PDB entry 3FKI | X-ray diffraction, 3.88 A resolution | chains A and B of the 12 polymer chains in the assembly

# Chain A
Protein: DNA-directed RNA polymerase II subunit RPB1
Organism: Saccharomyces cerevisiae
Notes: EC 2.7.7.6
UniProtKB: P04050 (RPB1_YEAST); numbering as in UniProt (aligned over 1-1733)
Amino-acid sequence (1733 residues; row label = number of the first residue in the row):
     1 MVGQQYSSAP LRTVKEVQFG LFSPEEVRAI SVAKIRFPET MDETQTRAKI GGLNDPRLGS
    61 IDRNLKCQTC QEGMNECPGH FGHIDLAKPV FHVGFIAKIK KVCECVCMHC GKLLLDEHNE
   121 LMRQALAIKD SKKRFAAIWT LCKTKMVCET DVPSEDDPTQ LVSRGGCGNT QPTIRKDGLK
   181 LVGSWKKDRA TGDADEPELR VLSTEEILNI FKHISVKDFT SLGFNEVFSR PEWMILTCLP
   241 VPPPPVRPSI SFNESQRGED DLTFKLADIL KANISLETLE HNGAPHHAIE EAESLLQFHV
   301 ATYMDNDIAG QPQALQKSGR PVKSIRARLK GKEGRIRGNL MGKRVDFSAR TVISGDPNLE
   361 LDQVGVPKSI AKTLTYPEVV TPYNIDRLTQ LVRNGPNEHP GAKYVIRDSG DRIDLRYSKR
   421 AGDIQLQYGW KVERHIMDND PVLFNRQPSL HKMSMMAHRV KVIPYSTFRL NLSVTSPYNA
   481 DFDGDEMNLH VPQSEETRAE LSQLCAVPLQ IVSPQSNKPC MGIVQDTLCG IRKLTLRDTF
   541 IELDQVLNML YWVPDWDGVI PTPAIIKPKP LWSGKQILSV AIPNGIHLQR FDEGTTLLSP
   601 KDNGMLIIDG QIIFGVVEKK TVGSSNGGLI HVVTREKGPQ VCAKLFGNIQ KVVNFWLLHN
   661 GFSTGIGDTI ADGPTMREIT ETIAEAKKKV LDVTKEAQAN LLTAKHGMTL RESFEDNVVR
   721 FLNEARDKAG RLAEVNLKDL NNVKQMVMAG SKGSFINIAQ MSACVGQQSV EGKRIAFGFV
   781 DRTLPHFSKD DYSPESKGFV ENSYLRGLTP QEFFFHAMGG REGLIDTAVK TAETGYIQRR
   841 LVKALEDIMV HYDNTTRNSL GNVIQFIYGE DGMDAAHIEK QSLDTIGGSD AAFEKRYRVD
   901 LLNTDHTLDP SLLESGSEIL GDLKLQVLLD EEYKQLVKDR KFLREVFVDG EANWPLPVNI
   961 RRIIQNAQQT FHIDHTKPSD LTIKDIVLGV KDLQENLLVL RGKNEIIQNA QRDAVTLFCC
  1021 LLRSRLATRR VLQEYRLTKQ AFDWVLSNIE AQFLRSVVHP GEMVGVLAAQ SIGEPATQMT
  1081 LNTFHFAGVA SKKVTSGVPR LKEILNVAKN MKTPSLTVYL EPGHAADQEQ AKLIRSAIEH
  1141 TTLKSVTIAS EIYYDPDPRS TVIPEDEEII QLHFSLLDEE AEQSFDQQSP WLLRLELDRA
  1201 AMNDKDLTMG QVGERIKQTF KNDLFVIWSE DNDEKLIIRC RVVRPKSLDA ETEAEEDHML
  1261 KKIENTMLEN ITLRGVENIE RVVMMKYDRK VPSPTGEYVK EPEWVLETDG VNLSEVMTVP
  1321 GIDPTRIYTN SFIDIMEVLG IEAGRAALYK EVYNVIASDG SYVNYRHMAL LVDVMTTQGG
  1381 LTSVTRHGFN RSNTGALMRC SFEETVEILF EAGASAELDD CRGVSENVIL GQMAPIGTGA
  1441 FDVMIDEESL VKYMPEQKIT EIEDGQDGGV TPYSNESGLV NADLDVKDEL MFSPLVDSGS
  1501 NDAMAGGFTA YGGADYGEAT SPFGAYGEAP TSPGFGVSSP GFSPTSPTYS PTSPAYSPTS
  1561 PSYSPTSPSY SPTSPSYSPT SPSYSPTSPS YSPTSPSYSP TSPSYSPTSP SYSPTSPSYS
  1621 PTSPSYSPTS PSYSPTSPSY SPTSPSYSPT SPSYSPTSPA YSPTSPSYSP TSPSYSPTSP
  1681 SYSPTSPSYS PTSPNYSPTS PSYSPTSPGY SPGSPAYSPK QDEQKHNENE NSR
Disordered / not traced: 1, 1082-1090, 1176-1184, 1246-1253, 1455-1733
Ion coordination: Zn2+ site 1: Cys67, Cys70, Cys77; Zn2+ site 2: Cys110, Cys148
Small-molecule neighbours: Mg2+ (MG): Asp481, Asp483, Asp485
Curated features (UniProtKB/Swiss-Prot):
  - region: Pro248 to Asp260 (Lid loop), Asn306 to Lys323 (Rudder loop), Pro810 to Glu822 (Bridging helix)
  - binding site (Zn(2+)): Cys67, Cys70, Cys77, His80, Cys107, Cys110, Cys148, Cys167
  - binding site (Mg(2+)): Asp481, Asp483, Asp485
  - modified residue: Thr1471 (Phosphothreonine)
  - cross-link (Glycyl lysine isopeptide (Lys-Gly)): Lys695 (interchain with G-Cter in ubiquitin), Lys1246 (interchain with G-Cter in ubiquitin), Lys1350 (interchain with G-Cter in ubiquitin)
  - natural variant: Ser1653 to Pro1659 (deletion: In strain: A364A)
  - mutagenesis: Lys1246 (K1246R: Impairs ubiquitination during transcription stress)

# Chain B
Protein: DNA-directed RNA polymerase II subunit RPB2
Organism: Saccharomyces cerevisiae
Notes: EC 2.7.7.6
UniProtKB: P08518 (RPB2_YEAST); residue numbers follow UniProt; this construct covers 1-1224
Amino-acid sequence (1224 residues; row label = number of the first residue in the row):
     1 MSDLANSEKY YDEDPYGFED ESAPITAEDS WAVISAFFRE KGLVSQQLDS FNQFVDYTLQ
    61 DIICEDSTLI LEQLAQHTTE SDNISRKYEI SFGKIYVTKP MVNESDGVTH ALYPQEARLR
   121 NLTYSSGLFV DVKKRTYEAI DVPGRELKYE LIAEESEDDS ESGKVFIGRL PIMLRSKNCY
   181 LSEATESDLY KLKECPFDMG GYFIINGSEK VLIAQERSAG NIVQVFKKAA PSPISHVAEI
   241 RSALEKGSRF ISTLQVKLYG REGSSARTIK ATLPYIKQDI PIVIIFRALG IIPDGEILEH
   301 ICYDVNDWQM LEMLKPCVED GFVIQDRETA LDFIGRRGTA LGIKKEKRIQ YAKDILQKEF
   361 LPHITQLEGF ESRKAFFLGY MINRLLLCAL DRKDQDDRDH FGKKRLDLAG PLLAQLFKTL
   421 FKKLTKDIFR YMQRTVEEAH DFNMKLAINA KTITSGLKYA LATGNWGEQK KAMSSRAGVS
   481 QVLNRYTYSS TLSHLRRTNT PIGRDGKLAK PRQLHNTHWG LVCPAETPEG QACGLVKNLS
   541 LMSCISVGTD PMPIITFLSE WGMEPLEDYV PHQSPDATRV FVNGVWHGVH RNPARLMETL
   601 RTLRRKGDIN PEVSMIRDIR EKELKIFTDA GRVYRPLFIV EDDESLGHKE LKVRKGHIAK
   661 LMATEYQDIE GGFEDVEEYT WSSLLNEGLV EYIDAEEEES ILIAMQPEDL EPAEANEEND
   721 LDVDPAKRIR VSHHATTFTH CEIHPSMILG VAASIIPFPD HNQSPRNTYQ SAMGKQAMGV
   781 FLTNYNVRMD TMANILYYPQ KPLGTTRAME YLKFRELPAG QNAIVAIACY SGYNQEDSMI
   841 MNQSSIDRGL FRSLFFRSYM DQEKKYGMSI TETFEKPQRT NTLRMKHGTY DKLDDDGLIA
   901 PGVRVSGEDV IIGKTTPISP DEEELGQRTA YHSKRDASTP LRSTENGIVD QVLVTTNQDG
   961 LKFVKVRVRT TKIPQIGDKF ASRHGQKGTI GITYRREDMP FTAEGIVPDL IINPHAIPSR
  1021 MTVAHLIECL LSKVAALSGN EGDASPFTDI TVEGISKLLR EHGYQSRGFE VMYNGHTGKK
  1081 LMAQIFFGPT YYQRLRHMVD DKIHARARGP MQVLTRQPVE GRSRDGGLRF GEMERDCMIA
  1141 HGAASFLKER LMEASDAFRV HICGICGLMT VIAKLNHNQF ECKGCDNKID IYQIHIPYAA
  1201 KLLFQELMAM NITPRLYTDR SRDF
Disordered / not traced: 1-19, 72-89, 135-163, 337-345, 670-677, 717-719, 920-932
Ion coordination: Zn2+: Cys1163, Cys1166, Cys1182, Cys1185

# Interface between chain A and chain B
Pairs across the interface (408; chain A residue first):
  Val2(A) - Ala1157(B)  hydrophobic
  Val2(A) - Phe1158(B)
  Val2(A) - Arg1159(B)
  Val2(A) - His1195(B)  hydrogen bond (backbone-side chain)
  Gln4(A) - Arg1159(B)
  Gln5(A) - Arg1159(B)  hydrogen bond (backbone-side chain)
  Gln5(A) - Leu1175(B)
  Tyr6(A) - Arg1159(B)
  Ser7(A) - Arg1159(B)
  Ser7(A) - His1161(B)
  Ser7(A) - Gln1193(B)
  Ser8(A) - Asn1178(B)  hydrogen bond
  Ala9(A) - Ile1191(B)  hydrophobic
  Ala9(A) - Gln1193(B)  hydrogen bond (backbone-side chain)
  Pro10(A) - Ile1191(B)
  Pro10(A) - Tyr1192(B)
  Pro10(A) - Gln1193(B)  hydrogen bond (backbone-backbone)
  Leu11(A) - Gln1193(B)
  Arg12(A) - Tyr1192(B)  hydrogen bond
  Arg12(A) - Gln1193(B)  hydrogen bond (backbone-backbone)
  Arg12(A) - Ile1194(B)
  Arg12(A) - Thr1218(B)
  Thr13(A) - Thr1218(B)
  Val14(A) - Leu1216(B)  hydrophobic
  Val14(A) - Tyr1217(B)
  Lys15(A) - Tyr1217(B)  hydrogen bond (backbone-backbone)
  Lys15(A) - Thr1218(B)
  Glu16(A) - Arg1215(B)
  Glu16(A) - Leu1216(B)
  Glu16(A) - Tyr1217(B)  hydrogen bond (backbone-backbone)
  Glu16(A) - Asp1219(B)
  Glu16(A) - Arg1220(B)
  Glu16(A) - Ser1221(B)  hydrogen bond
  Glu16(A) - Arg1222(B)  hydrogen bond (side chain-backbone)
  Val17(A) - Arg1215(B)
  Gln18(A) - Thr1213(B)
  Gln18(A) - Pro1214(B)
  Gln18(A) - Arg1215(B)  hydrogen bond (backbone-backbone)
  Phe19(A) - Thr1213(B)
  Gly20(A) - Ile1212(B)
  Gly20(A) - Thr1213(B)  hydrogen bond (backbone-backbone)
  Leu21(A) - Asn1211(B)
  Leu21(A) - Thr1213(B)
  Phe22(A) - Leu1168(B)  hydrophobic
  Phe22(A) - Met1208(B)
  Phe22(A) - Asn1211(B)  hydrogen bond (backbone-backbone)
  Phe22(A) - Thr1213(B)
  Glu26(A) - Cys1166(B)
  Glu26(A) - Leu1168(B)
  Glu26(A) - Arg1215(B)  salt bridge
  Ala29(A) - Lys1183(B)
  Ala29(A) - Gly1184(B)
  Ile30(A) - Leu1168(B)  hydrophobic
  Ile30(A) - Thr1170(B)
  Ile30(A) - Lys1183(B)  hydrogen bond (backbone-side chain)
  Val32(A) - Lys1183(B)
  Arg47(A) - Ser919(B)  hydrogen bond (side chain-backbone)
  Gln68(A) - Ile1172(B)
  Gln68(A) - Lys1183(B)
  Thr69(A) - Lys1174(B)
  Cys70(A) - Ala1173(B)
  Cys70(A) - Lys1174(B)
  Glu72(A) - Leu1175(B)
  Met74(A) - Arg1116(B)  hydrogen bond (backbone-side chain)
  Asn75(A) - Arg1116(B)
  Glu76(A) - Phe1158(B)
  Glu76(A) - Arg1159(B)  salt bridge
  Glu76(A) - Leu1175(B)
  Pro78(A) - Val1160(B)  hydrophobic
  Pro78(A) - Lys1201(B)
  Gly79(A) - Lys1201(B)
  Gly79(A) - Gln1205(B)  hydrogen bond (backbone-side chain)
  Phe81(A) - Gln1205(B)
  Phe81(A) - Met1208(B)  hydrophobic
  His92(A) - Met1210(B)  hydrogen bond (side chain-backbone)
  Trp233(A) - Asn1211(B)
  Leu236(A) - Asn1211(B)
  Pro240(A) - Met1208(B)
  Pro242(A) - Ala1209(B)  hydrophobic
  Pro245(A) - Tyr1198(B)
  Pro245(A) - Lys1201(B)
  Val246(A) - Leu1114(B)
  Val246(A) - Leu1202(B)  hydrophobic
  Val246(A) - Gln1205(B)
  Val246(A) - Glu1206(B)
  Pro248(A) - Leu1114(B)
  Asn253(A) - Arg884(B)  hydrogen bond (backbone-side chain)
  Asn253(A) - Arg935(B)
  Glu254(A) - Arg935(B)
  Ser255(A) - Ile918(B)
  Ser255(A) - Arg935(B)
  Tyr303(A) - Ala1209(B)
  Met304(A) - Met1210(B)  hydrophobic
  Leu315(A) - Lys470(B)
  Gly319(A) - Lys470(B)
  Ile325(A) - Glu1206(B)
  Ile325(A) - Met1210(B)  hydrophobic
  Arg328(A) - Glu1206(B)
  Leu329(A) - Leu1203(B)  hydrophobic
  Leu329(A) - Met1210(B)  hydrophobic
  Arg335(A) - Ala1199(B)
  Arg335(A) - Leu1202(B)
  Arg335(A) - Glu1206(B)  salt bridge
  Ile336(A) - Leu1203(B)  hydrophobic
  Arg337(A) - Arg1129(B)
  Arg337(A) - Glu1132(B)
  Gly338(A) - Arg1129(B)  hydrogen bond (backbone-side chain)
  Asn339(A) - Thr1115(B)
  Asn339(A) - Gln1117(B)  hydrogen bond (backbone-side chain)
  Asn339(A) - Ala1199(B)
  Leu340(A) - Ala1199(B)  hydrophobic
  Leu340(A) - Ala1200(B)
  Leu340(A) - Leu1203(B)  hydrophobic
  Met341(A) - Glu1132(B)
  Met341(A) - Arg1135(B)
  Gly342(A) - Arg1129(B)  hydrogen bond (backbone-side chain)
  Gly342(A) - Phe1130(B)
  Gly342(A) - Gly1131(B)
  Lys343(A) - Gln1117(B)
  Lys343(A) - Arg1129(B)
  Lys343(A) - Phe1130(B)  hydrogen bond (backbone-backbone)
  Lys343(A) - Leu1151(B)  hydrogen bond (side chain-backbone)
  Lys343(A) - Ser1155(B)
  Lys343(A) - Asp1156(B)  salt bridge
  Lys343(A) - Pro1197(B)
  Arg344(A) - Gln1117(B)  hydrogen bond (backbone-side chain)
  Arg344(A) - Pro1118(B)
  Arg344(A) - Glu1120(B)
  Arg344(A) - Leu1128(B)
  Arg344(A) - Arg1129(B)
  Arg344(A) - Ser1155(B)
  Val345(A) - Gly1127(B)
  Val345(A) - Leu1128(B)  hydrogen bond (backbone-backbone)
  Val345(A) - Phe1130(B)  hydrophobic
  Val345(A) - Arg1150(B)
  Val345(A) - Ala1154(B)
  Asp346(A) - Arg1106(B)  salt bridge
  Asp346(A) - Met1111(B)
  Asp346(A) - Pro1118(B)
  Asp346(A) - Arg1150(B)  hydrogen bond (backbone-side chain)
  Asp346(A) - Ala1154(B)  hydrogen bond (backbone-backbone)
  Phe347(A) - Arg1106(B)  hydrogen bond (backbone-backbone)
  Phe347(A) - Ala1107(B)  hydrophobic
  Phe347(A) - Arg1108(B)
  Phe347(A) - Arg1150(B)
  Ser348(A) - Ala1105(B)
  Ser348(A) - Arg1106(B)  hydrogen bond (backbone-backbone)
  Ser348(A) - Leu1128(B)  hydrogen bond (side chain-backbone)
  Ala349(A) - His1104(B)
  Ala349(A) - Leu1128(B)
  Arg350(A) - Lys1102(B)
  Arg350(A) - Ile1103(B)
  Arg350(A) - His1104(B)  hydrogen bond (backbone-backbone)
  Arg350(A) - Leu1128(B)
  Thr351(A) - Ile1103(B)
  Val352(A) - Thr989(B)
  Val352(A) - Val1099(B)  hydrophobic
  Ile353(A) - Thr989(B)
  Gly355(A) - Tyr833(B)
  Asp356(A) - Tyr833(B)  hydrogen bond
  Pro357(A) - Gly832(B)
  Pro357(A) - Tyr833(B)
  Asn358(A) - Tyr833(B)
  Thr373(A) - Ala1105(B)
  Thr373(A) - Ala1107(B)
  Leu374(A) - Arg1106(B)
  Thr375(A) - Ala1107(B)
  Arg412(A) - Arg1108(B)
  Glu433(A) - Arg1108(B)  salt bridge
  Leu443(A) - Phe1146(B)  hydrophobic
  Asn445(A) - Glu1134(B)
  Gln447(A) - Glu1134(B)  hydrogen bond
  Ser449(A) - Met1133(B)  hydrogen bond (side chain-backbone)
  Ser449(A) - Glu1134(B)  hydrogen bond (side chain-backbone)
  Ser449(A) - Cys1137(B)
  His451(A) - Cys1137(B)  hydrogen bond (backbone-side chain)
  Lys452(A) - Ala1140(B)
  Lys452(A) - His1141(B)  hydrogen bond (backbone-side chain)
  Met455(A) - Phe1130(B)  hydrophobic
  Met455(A) - Glu1134(B)
  Met455(A) - Met1138(B)  hydrophobic
  Met455(A) - His1141(B)  hydrogen bond (backbone-side chain)
  Tyr465(A) - Ile976(B)  hydrophobic
  Ser466(A) - Gln975(B)
  Ser466(A) - Asp1100(B)  hydrogen bond
  Ser466(A) - Ile1103(B)
  Thr467(A) - Ile976(B)
  Thr467(A) - Gly977(B)
  Thr467(A) - Val1099(B)
  Arg469(A) - Tyr833(B)
  Arg469(A) - Gly991(B)  hydrogen bond (side chain-backbone)
  Leu472(A) - Gln835(B)
  Phe482(A) - Gln835(B)
  Phe482(A) - Glu836(B)
  Phe482(A) - Asp837(B)
  Phe482(A) - Thr989(B)  hydrogen bond (backbone-side chain)
  Asp483(A) - Lys979(B)  hydrogen bond (backbone-side chain)
  Asp483(A) - Lys987(B)
  Gly484(A) - Thr989(B)
  Glu486(A) - Lys1102(B)
  Asn488(A) - Leu1128(B)
  Asn488(A) - Arg1129(B)
  His490(A) - Phe1130(B)
  His490(A) - Arg1150(B)
  Val491(A) - Arg1150(B)  hydrogen bond (backbone-side chain)
  Pro492(A) - Glu1149(B)
  Gln493(A) - Glu1149(B)  hydrogen bond (backbone-side chain)
  Ser494(A) - Glu1149(B)  hydrogen bond (backbone-side chain)
  Glu496(A) - Ser1145(B)
  Thr497(A) - Ser1145(B)
  Thr497(A) - Phe1146(B)
  Thr497(A) - Glu1149(B)  hydrogen bond
  Glu500(A) - Ala1143(B)
  Glu500(A) - Ala1144(B)  hydrogen bond (side chain-backbone)
  Glu500(A) - Ser1145(B)  hydrogen bond (side chain-backbone)
  Glu500(A) - Phe1146(B)  hydrogen bond (side chain-backbone)
  Leu504(A) - His1141(B)  hydrogen bond (backbone-side chain)
  Cys505(A) - Met1138(B)  hydrophobic
  Cys505(A) - His1141(B)
  Gln510(A) - His1141(B)
  Val524(A) - Gln835(B)  hydrogen bond (backbone-side chain)
  Gln525(A) - Gln835(B)
  Gln525(A) - Glu836(B)  hydrogen bond (side chain-backbone)
  Gln525(A) - His1015(B)
  Asp526(A) - Cys829(B)  hydrogen bond
  Asp526(A) - Asn834(B)
  Asp526(A) - Gln835(B)
  Asp526(A) - Asn1013(B)  hydrogen bond
  Asp526(A) - His1015(B)  salt bridge
  Thr527(A) - Gln835(B)
  Cys529(A) - His1015(B)
  Gln545(A) - Lys1079(B)
  Asn654(A) - Ser831(B)
  Leu657(A) - Cys829(B)  hydrophobic
  Leu658(A) - Tyr830(B)  hydrophobic
  Leu658(A) - Ser831(B)
  Leu658(A) - Asn1074(B)  hydrogen bond (backbone-side chain)
  Leu658(A) - Leu1081(B)
  His659(A) - Asn1074(B)
  His659(A) - Thr1077(B)
  His659(A) - Leu1081(B)
  Asn660(A) - Leu1081(B)
  Asn660(A) - Met1082(B)  hydrogen bond (backbone-backbone)
  Asn660(A) - Ala1083(B)  hydrogen bond (backbone-backbone)
  Gly661(A) - Leu1081(B)
  Gly661(A) - Ala1083(B)
  Phe662(A) - Ala828(B)
  Phe662(A) - Cys829(B)  hydrogen bond (backbone-backbone)
  Phe662(A) - Pro1014(B)  hydrophobic
  Ser663(A) - Ile827(B)
  Ser663(A) - Pro1014(B)
  Ser663(A) - Phe1069(B)
  Ser663(A) - Gln1084(B)  hydrogen bond (side chain-backbone)
  Ser663(A) - Ile1085(B)
  Ser663(A) - Phe1086(B)  hydrogen bond (side chain-backbone)
  Thr664(A) - Ile827(B)
  Thr664(A) - Pro1014(B)
  Thr664(A) - Leu1026(B)
  Thr664(A) - Phe1086(B)
  Gly665(A) - Leu1026(B)
  Gly665(A) - Phe1069(B)
  Gly665(A) - Phe1086(B)
  Ile666(A) - Leu1026(B)  hydrophobic
  Ile666(A) - Ile1027(B)
  Ile666(A) - Leu1030(B)  hydrophobic
  Ile666(A) - Arg1067(B)
  Ile666(A) - Phe1086(B)  hydrophobic
  Ile670(A) - Glu1053(B)
  Ile670(A) - Arg1067(B)
  Thr680(A) - Ile729(B)
  Asn742(A) - Phe1069(B)
  Met746(A) - Pro1014(B)
  Met746(A) - His1015(B)  hydrogen bond
  Met746(A) - Pro1018(B)  hydrophobic
  Ser751(A) - His1015(B)
  Lys752(A) - His1015(B)
  Lys752(A) - Ser1019(B)
  Gly753(A) - Pro1018(B)
  Asn757(A) - Pro1018(B)  hydrogen bond (side chain-backbone)
  Asn757(A) - Ser1019(B)
  Asn757(A) - Met1021(B)
  Gln760(A) - Met1021(B)  hydrogen bond
  Met761(A) - Val1023(B)  hydrophobic
  Ala776(A) - Asn516(B)  hydrogen bond (backbone-side chain)
  Gly778(A) - His400(B)  hydrogen bond (backbone-side chain)
  Gly778(A) - His515(B)
  Gly778(A) - Asn516(B)
  Gly778(A) - Glu699(B)
  Phe779(A) - Asn516(B)
  Phe779(A) - Thr517(B)
  Phe779(A) - Glu698(B)
  Phe779(A) - Glu699(B)
  Val780(A) - Glu699(B)
  Asp781(A) - Arg620(B)  salt bridge
  Arg782(A) - Glu698(B)  hydrogen bond (side chain-backbone)
  Arg782(A) - Glu699(B)  hydrogen bond (side chain-backbone)
  Arg782(A) - Ser700(B)
  Arg782(A) - Ile701(B)  hydrogen bond (side chain-backbone)
  Thr783(A) - Asn516(B)  hydrogen bond (backbone-side chain)
  Leu784(A) - Asn516(B)
  Leu784(A) - Trp519(B)  hydrophobic
  Pro785(A) - Glu698(B)
  Pro785(A) - Ile701(B)
  Pro785(A) - Leu702(B)
  Pro785(A) - Ile703(B)  hydrogen bond (backbone-backbone)
  His786(A) - Trp519(B)  hydrogen bond
  His786(A) - Leu702(B)
  His786(A) - Ile703(B)
  His786(A) - Met705(B)
  Phe787(A) - Leu702(B)
  Lys789(A) - Arg620(B)
  Glu801(A) - Ile729(B)
  Asn802(A) - Arg728(B)
  Asn802(A) - Ile729(B)  hydrogen bond (side chain-backbone)
  Tyr804(A) - His761(B)  hydrogen bond (backbone-side chain)
  Tyr804(A) - Asn762(B)
  Tyr804(A) - Gln763(B)
  Tyr804(A) - Met1021(B)  hydrophobic
  Tyr804(A) - Val1023(B)  hydrophobic
  Leu805(A) - His761(B)
  Leu805(A) - Val1052(B)  hydrophobic
  Arg806(A) - Ala726(B)
  Arg806(A) - Arg728(B)  hydrogen bond (backbone-side chain)
  Arg806(A) - Ile729(B)
  Arg806(A) - His761(B)
  Gly807(A) - Arg728(B)
  Gly807(A) - Asp760(B)
  Gly807(A) - His761(B)
  Leu808(A) - Asp760(B)  hydrogen bond (backbone-backbone)
  Leu808(A) - Phe1047(B)
  Thr809(A) - Ile729(B)
  Pro810(A) - Trp519(B)
  Pro810(A) - Met705(B)  hydrophobic
  Pro810(A) - Pro745(B)  hydrophobic
  Pro810(A) - Phe1047(B)  hydrophobic
  Gln811(A) - Val731(B)
  Phe813(A) - Leu749(B)  hydrophobic
  Phe813(A) - Pro759(B)
  Phe814(A) - Leu514(B)  hydrophobic
  Phe814(A) - His515(B)
  Phe814(A) - Trp519(B)  hydrophobic
  His816(A) - Asn762(B)
  His816(A) - Gln763(B)  hydrogen bond (side chain-backbone)
  His816(A) - Ser764(B)
  Ala817(A) - Leu514(B)  hydrophobic
  Ala817(A) - Pro524(B)
  Ala817(A) - Ser764(B)
  Met818(A) - Gln513(B)
  Met818(A) - Leu514(B)
  Met818(A) - Asn516(B)
  Gly820(A) - Pro765(B)
  Arg821(A) - Arg512(B)  hydrogen bond (side chain-backbone)
  Arg821(A) - Gln513(B)
  Arg821(A) - Leu514(B)
  Arg821(A) - Pro524(B)  hydrogen bond (side chain-backbone)
  Arg821(A) - Thr527(B)
  Arg821(A) - Gly534(B)
  Leu824(A) - Pro765(B)  hydrophobic
  Leu824(A) - Thr768(B)
  Ile825(A) - Gln513(B)
  Ala828(A) - Gly530(B)
  Gln838(A) - Met1133(B)
  Arg839(A) - Glu1132(B)  salt bridge
  Val842(A) - Asp1136(B)
  Lys843(A) - Glu1132(B)  salt bridge
  Lys843(A) - Arg1135(B)
  Glu846(A) - Arg1135(B)  salt bridge
  Met1063(A) - Ile1139(B)
  Val1066(A) - Asp1136(B)
  Val1066(A) - Ile1139(B)  hydrophobic
  Gln1070(A) - Asp1136(B)
  Gln1070(A) - Cys1137(B)
  Asn1265(A) - Gly263(B)  hydrogen bond (side chain-backbone)
  Asn1265(A) - Ser265(B)
  Glu1269(A) - Glu262(B)
  Glu1269(A) - Gly263(B)
  Leu1409(A) - Leu1207(B)  hydrophobic
  Leu1409(A) - Ile1212(B)
  Phe1410(A) - Met1210(B)  hydrophobic
  Phe1410(A) - Ile1212(B)  hydrophobic
  Leu1418(A) - Ser1221(B)
  Asp1420(A) - Arg1222(B)  salt bridge
  Arg1422(A) - Arg1220(B)
  Arg1422(A) - Phe1224(B)  hydrogen bond (side chain-backbone)
  Val1424(A) - Arg1135(B)
  Val1424(A) - Ile1139(B)  hydrophobic
  Ser1425(A) - Arg1135(B)
  Val1428(A) - Leu1147(B)  hydrophobic
  Val1428(A) - Leu1151(B)
  Ile1429(A) - Pro1197(B)
  Ile1429(A) - Ala1200(B)
  Ile1429(A) - Leu1203(B)  hydrophobic
  Leu1430(A) - His1195(B)
  Leu1430(A) - Ile1196(B)
  Leu1430(A) - Pro1197(B)
  Leu1430(A) - Phe1204(B)  hydrophobic
  Gly1431(A) - Lys1148(B)
  Gly1431(A) - Met1152(B)
  Gly1431(A) - Pro1197(B)
  Met1433(A) - Ala1144(B)  hydrophobic
  Met1433(A) - Ser1145(B)
  Ile1436(A) - Ile1139(B)  hydrophobic
  Ile1436(A) - Gly1142(B)
  Ile1436(A) - Ala1144(B)
  Thr1438(A) - Gly1142(B)  hydrogen bond (side chain-backbone)
  Thr1438(A) - Ala1143(B)
  Thr1438(A) - Ala1144(B)
  Gly1439(A) - Ala1144(B)
Other interface residues (no listed pair), chain A (221 interface residues in all): Gly3, Cys77, Phe228, Cys238, Leu239, Arg326, Ser354, Ile370, Thr475, Asp481, Leu489, Leu501, Lys533, Gly667, Asp668, Thr669, Val770, Ile775, Phe777, Ser788, Glu795, Glu822, Leu1067, Lys1144, Leu1397, Gln1432, Ala1434, Gly1437
Other interface residues (no listed pair), chain B (204 interface residues in all): Ser474, His518, Cys523, Glu526, Gln531, Cys533, Arg635, Ala695, Lys727, Arg730, Ala735, Ile748, Asn767, Tyr769, Ser838, Gly988, Ile990, Ile1017, His1076, Lys1080, Val1113, Val1119, Glu1153, Ile1162, Met1169, Phe1180, Asp1223

# In short
221 residues of chain A face 204 of chain B across their interface; the contacts include 83 hydrogen bonds and
12 salt bridges. Among the polar pairs are Glu26(A)-Arg1215(B), Glu76(A)-Arg1159(B) and Arg335(A)-Glu1206(B).
Chain A binds Mg2+.
Here chain A is DNA-directed RNA polymerase II subunit RPB1 and chain B is DNA-directed RNA polymerase II
subunit RPB2, both from Saccharomyces cerevisiae. Entry 3FKI (12-Subunit RNA Polymerase II Refined with Zn-SAD
data) was determined by X-ray diffraction.
